PDB entry 5W0K | X-ray diffraction, 3.10 A resolution | chains A and L of the 5 polymer chains in the assembly

== Chain A ==
Protein: Envelope glycoprotein H
Source organism: Human herpesvirus 4 (strain B95-8)
UniProt: P03231 (GH_EBVB9); numbering as in UniProt (aligned over 20-679)
Amino-acid sequence (660 residues; each row starts with the number of its first residue):
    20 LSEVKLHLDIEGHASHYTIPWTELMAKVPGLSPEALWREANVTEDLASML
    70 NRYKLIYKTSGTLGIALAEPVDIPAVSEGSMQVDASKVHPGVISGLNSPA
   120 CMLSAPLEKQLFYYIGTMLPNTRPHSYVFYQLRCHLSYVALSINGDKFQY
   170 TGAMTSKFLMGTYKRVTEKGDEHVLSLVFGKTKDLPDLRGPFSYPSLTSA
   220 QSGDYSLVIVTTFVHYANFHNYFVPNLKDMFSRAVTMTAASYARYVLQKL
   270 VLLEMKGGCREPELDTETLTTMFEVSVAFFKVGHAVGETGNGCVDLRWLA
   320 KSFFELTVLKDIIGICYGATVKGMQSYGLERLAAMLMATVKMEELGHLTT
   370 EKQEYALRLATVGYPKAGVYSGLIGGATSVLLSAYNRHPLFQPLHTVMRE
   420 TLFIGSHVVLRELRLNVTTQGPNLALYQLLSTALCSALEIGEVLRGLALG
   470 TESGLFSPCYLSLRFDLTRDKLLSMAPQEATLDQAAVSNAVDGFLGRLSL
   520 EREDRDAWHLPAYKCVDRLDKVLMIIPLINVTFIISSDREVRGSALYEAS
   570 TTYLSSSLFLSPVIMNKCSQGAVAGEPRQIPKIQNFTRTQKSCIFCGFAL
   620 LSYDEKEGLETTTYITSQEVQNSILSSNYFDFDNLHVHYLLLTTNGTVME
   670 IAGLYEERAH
Disordered / not traced: 675-679
UniProt features mapped onto this chain:
  - glycosylation (N-linked (GlcNAc...) asparagine): N60, N435, N549, N604, N664
Cystine bridges: C120-C312, C278-C335, C454-C478, C534-C587, C612-C615

== Chain L ==
Protein: CL40 IgG light chain
Source organism: Mus musculus
Amino-acid sequence (213 residues; each row starts with the number of its first residue):
     1 DIVMTQSQKFMSTSVGDRVSVTCKASQNVGTNVAWYQQKPGQSPKALIYS
    51 ASYRYSGVPDRFTGSGSGTDFTLTISNVQSEDLAKYFCQQYNSYPYTFGG
   101 GTKLEIKRADAAPTVSIFPPSSEQLTSGGASVVCFLNNFYPKDINVKWKI
   151 DGSERQNGVLNSWTDQDSKDSTYSMSSTLTLTKDEYERHNSYTCEATHKT
   201 STSPIVKSFNRNE
Disordered / not traced: 211-213
Cystine bridges: C23-C88, C134-C194

== How chain A and chain L interact ==
Residue-residue contacts (14):
  V243(A) - N32(L)  hydrogen bond (backbone-side chain)
  N245(A) - T31(L)
  E282(A) - Y94(L)
  L283(A) - Y94(L)
  D284(A) - S93(L)
  D284(A) - Y94(L)  hydrogen bond (side chain-backbone)
  T285(A) - N32(L)
  T285(A) - N92(L)  hydrogen bond (backbone-backbone)
  E286(A) - N92(L)  hydrogen bond (backbone-backbone)
  E286(A) - S93(L)
  D502(A) - T5(L)  hydrogen bond
  D502(A) - S26(L)
  A504(A) - V3(L)  hydrophobic
  N508(A) - D1(L)  hydrogen bond (side chain-backbone)
Interface residues without a listed pair, chain A (15 interface residues in all): N240, Y241, D248, A467, A505
Interface residues without a listed pair, chain L (12 interface residues in all): S67, Y91, Y96
The authors on this interface:
  - specific contacts: V243(A)-N32(L) (backbone contact), D284(A)-Y94(L) (hydrogen bond), E286(A)-N92(L) (hydrogen bond), N508(A)-D1(L)
  - epitope / paratope residues, chain A: V243(A), D284(A), E286(A), N508(A)
  - epitope / paratope residues, chain L: D1(L), N32(L), N92(L), Y94(L)

== In short ==
15 residues of chain A and 12 residues of chain L are in contact, with 6 hydrogen bonds. Polar pairs include
V243(A)-N32(L), D284(A)-Y94(L) and D502(A)-T5(L). The paper describes a backbone contact between V243(A) and
N32(L); hydrogen bonds between D284(A) and Y94(L) and E286(A) and N92(L); a contact between N508(A) and D1(L).
The paper reports epitope/paratope residues V243(A), D284(A) and D1(L) among others.
Chain A is Envelope glycoprotein H (Human herpesvirus 4 (strain B95-8)) and chain L is CL40 IgG light chain
(Mus musculus); the structure, Crystal structure of EBV gHgL/CL40/gp42 N-domain, was determined by X-ray
diffraction.
